PDB entry 9H9L | electron microscopy, 3.20 A resolution | chains A and D of the 13 polymer chains in the assembly

# Chain A
Molecule: 16S RNA
Organism: Escherichia coli
Sequence (1541 nucleotides; row label = number of the first residue in the row; note: 1 number in that range is skipped by the numbering (no residue carries it; nothing is unmodelled there)):
     1 AAAUUGAAGA GUUUGAUCAU GGCUCAGAUU GAACGCUGGC GGCAGGCCUA ACACAUGCAA
    61 GUCGAACGGU AACAGGAAGA AGCUUGCUUC UUUGCUGACG AGUGGCGGAC GGGUGAGUAA
   121 UGUCUGGGAA ACUGCCUGAU GGAGGGGGAU AACUACUGGA AACGGUAGCU AAUACCGCAU
   181 AACGUCGCAA GACCAAAGAG GGGGACCUUC GGGCCUCUUG CCAUCGGAUG UGCCCAGAUG
   241 GGAUUAGCUA GUAGGUGGGG UAACGGCUCA CCUAGGCGAC GAUCCCUAGC UGGUCUGAGA
   301 GGAUGACCAG CCACACUGGA ACUGAGACAC GGUCCAGACU CCUACGGGAG GCAGCAGUGG
   361 GGAAUAUUGC ACAAUGGGCG CAAGCCUGAU GCAGCCAUGC CGCGUGUAUG AAGAAGGCCU
   421 UCGGGUUGUA AAGUACUUUC AGCGGGGAGG AAGGGAGUAA AGUUAAUACC UUUGCUCAUU
   481 GACGUUACCC GCAGAAGAAG CACCGGCUAA CUCCGUGCCA GCAGCCXCGG UAAUACGGAG
   541 GGUGCAAGCG UUAAUCGGAA UUACUGGGCG UAAAGCGCAC GCAGGCGGUU UGUUAAGUCA
   601 GAUGUGAAAU CCCCGGGCUC AACCUGGGAA CUGCAUCUGA UACUGGCAAG CUUGAGUCUC
   661 GUAGAGGGGG GUAGAAUUCC AGGUGUAGCG GUGAAAUGCG UAGAGAUCUG GAGGAAUACC
   721 GGUGGCGAAG GCGGCCCCCU GGACGAAGAC UGACGCUCAG GUGCGAAAGC GUGGGGAGCA
   781 AACAGGAUUA GAUACCCUGG UAGUCCACGC CGUAAACGAU GUCGACUUGG AGGUUGUGCC
   841 CUUGAGGCGU GGCUUCCGGA GCUAACGCGU UAAGUCGACC GCCUGGGGAG UACGGCCGCA
   901 AGGUUAAAAC UCAAAUGAAU UGACGGGGGC
   932 CCGCACAAGC GGUGGAGCAU GUGGUUUAAU UCGAUGXAAC GCGAAGAACC UUACCUGGUC
   992 UUGACAUCCA CGGAAGUUUU CAGAGAUGAG AAUGUGCCUU CGGGAACCGU GAGACAGGUG
  1052 CUGCAUGGCU GUCGUCAGCU CGUGUUGUGA AAUGUUGGGU UAAGUCCCGC AACGAGCGCA
  1112 ACCCUUAUCC UUUGUUGCCA GCGGUCCGGC CGGGAACUCA AAGGAGACUG CCAGUGAUAA
  1172 ACUGGAGGAA GGUGGGGAUG ACGUCAAGUC AUCAUGGCCC UUACGACCAG GGCUACACAC
  1232 GUGCUACAAU GGCGCAUACA AAGAGAAGCG ACCUCGCGAG AGCAAGCGGA CCUCAUAAAG
  1292 UGCGUCGUAG UCCGGAUUGG AGUCUGCAAC UCGACUCCAU GAAGUCGGAA UCGCUAGUAA
  1352 UCGUGGAUCA GAAUGCCACG GUGAAUACGU UCCCGGCCUU GUACACACCG CCCGUXACAC
  1412 CAUGGGAGUG GGUUGCAAAA GAAGUAGGUA GCUUAACCUU CGGGAGGGCG CUUACCACUU
  1472 UGUGAUUCAU GACUGGGGUG AAGUCGUAAC AAGGUAACCG UAGGGGAACC UGCGGUUGGA
  1532 UCACCUCCUU A
Not modelled in the structure: 932-1386, 1535-1542
Modified residues: PSU (pseudouridine-5'-monophosphate) at position 516, G7M (N7-methyl-guanosine-5'-monophosphate) at position 527, 2MG (2N-methylguanosine-5'-monophosphate) at position 967, 5MC (5-methylcytidine-5'-monophosphate) at position 968, 2MG (2N-methylguanosine-5'-monophosphate) at position 1208, 4OC (4n,o2'-methylcytidine-5'-monophosphate) at position 1402, 5MC (5-methylcytidine-5'-monophosphate) at position 1407, UR3 (3-methyluridine-5'-monophoshate) at position 1498, 2MG (2N-methylguanosine-5'-monophosphate) at position 1516, MA6 (6N-dimethyladenosine-5'-monophoshate) at position 1518, MA6 (6N-dimethyladenosine-5'-monophoshate) at position 1519
Bound ions: Mg2+ site 1 near G21 (its only coordinating residue here); Mg2+ site 2 near A53 (its only coordinating residue here); Mg2+ site 3 near G57 (its only coordinating residue here); Mg2+ site 4: A59, U387; Mg2+ site 5: A109, G331; Mg2+ site 6: A116, G117, G289; Mg2+ site 7: G145, A197; Mg2+ site 8 near A174 (its only coordinating residue here); Mg2+ site 9: U180, A195; Mg2+ site 10 near G266 (its only coordinating residue here); Mg2+ site 11: G299, G558; Mg2+ site 12 near A306 (its only coordinating residue here); 3 more K+ sites not listed; 23 more Mg2+ sites not listed
Small-molecule neighbours: A1IC4 ((2S,3S)-2-[[(2S)-2-[[(2S,4S)-5-aminocarbonyloxy-4-oxidanyl-2-[[(2S,3R)-3-oxidanylpiperidin-2-yl]carbonylamino]pentanoyl]amino]-3-(1H-imidazol-4-yl)propanoyl]amino]-3-(2-chloranyl-1H-imidazol-4-yl)-3-oxidanyl-propanoic acid): U692, G693, U788, U789, G791, A792, A794, C795, C796, U1506

# Chain D
Molecule: Small ribosomal subunit protein uS4
Organism: Escherichia coli
UniProtKB: P0A7V8 (RS4_ECOLI); residues 1-206 here = UniProt positions 1-206
Amino-acid sequence (206 residues; row label = number of the first residue in the row):
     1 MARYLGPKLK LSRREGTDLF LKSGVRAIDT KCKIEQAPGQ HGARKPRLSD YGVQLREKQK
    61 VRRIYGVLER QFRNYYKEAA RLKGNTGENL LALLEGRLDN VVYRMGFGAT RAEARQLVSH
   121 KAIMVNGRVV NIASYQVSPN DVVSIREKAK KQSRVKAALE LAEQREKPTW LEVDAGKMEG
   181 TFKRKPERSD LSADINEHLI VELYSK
Not modelled in the structure: 1

# Chain A / chain D interface
Pairs across the interface (107):
  A8(A) with Glu202(D), hydrogen bond to the base; Ser205(D), base contact; Lys206(D), base contact
  C401(A) with Arg70(D), salt bridge to the phosphate; Asn74(D), hydrogen bond to the phosphate
  G402(A) with Gln71(D), hydrogen bond to the phosphate; Ile132(D), sugar contact; Ser134(D), hydrogen bond to the phosphate
  C403(A) with Gln71(D), phosphate contact; Ile132(D), phosphate contact; Ala133(D), phosphate contact; Ser134(D), hydrogen bond to the phosphate
  G404(A) with Ala2(D), base contact; Arg115(D), salt bridge to the phosphate; Ser119(D), sugar contact
  U405(A) with Ala2(D), base contact; Arg3(D), salt bridge to the phosphate; Leu5(D), base contact
  G406(A) with Arg3(D), hydrogen bond to the phosphate; Leu5(D), phosphate contact; Gln116(D), hydrogen bond to the base
  U407(A) with Arg3(D), salt bridge to the phosphate; Glu113(D), sugar contact; Gln116(D), hydrogen bond to the sugar
  A408(A) with Lys8(D), phosphate contact; Ser23(D), phosphate contact; Thr110(D), phosphate contact
  U409(A) with Lys22(D), phosphate contact; Ser23(D), hydrogen bond to the phosphate; Val25(D), phosphate contact
  G410(A) with Arg26(D), salt bridge to the phosphate; Lys31(D), salt bridge to the phosphate
  A411(A) with Arg26(D), salt bridge to the phosphate
  G413(A) with Lys31(D), base contact; Cys32(D), base contact; Lys33(D), hydrogen bond to the base
  U426(A) with Lys33(D), salt bridge to the phosphate; Gln36(D), phosphate contact; Gly39(D), sugar contact
  U427(A) with Lys10(D), phosphate contact; Arg13(D), salt bridge to the phosphate; Pro38(D), phosphate contact; Gly39(D), hydrogen bond to the phosphate
  G428(A) with Pro7(D), phosphate contact; Lys10(D), salt bridge to the phosphate
  U429(A) with Arg13(D), salt bridge to the phosphate; Lys22(D), phosphate contact; Lys31(D), hydrogen bond to the sugar; Cys32(D), phosphate contact; Lys33(D), phosphate contact
  A430(A) with Pro7(D), phosphate contact; Lys8(D), hydrogen bond to the phosphate; Leu9(D), hydrogen bond to the phosphate; Lys22(D), salt bridge to the phosphate
  C436(A) with Arg154(D), sugar contact
  U437(A) with His120(D), hydrogen bond to the sugar; Gln152(D), sugar contact; Arg154(D), sugar contact
  U438(A) with His120(D), sugar contact
  U439(A) with Ser119(D), hydrogen bond to the sugar; His120(D), sugar contact; Lys121(D), hydrogen bond to the phosphate; Asn131(D), sugar contact
  C440(A) with Lys121(D), salt bridge to the phosphate
  C490(A) with Arg146(D), salt bridge to the phosphate
  G491(A) with Lys148(D), salt bridge to the phosphate
  A499(A) with Ala2(D), base contact
  U508(A) with Tyr51(D), sugar contact
  A509(A) with Leu48(D), sugar contact; Ser49(D), hydrogen bond to the phosphate; Tyr51(D), phosphate contact; Gly52(D), sugar contact
  A510(A) with Leu48(D), phosphate contact
  C511(A) with His41(D), hydrogen bond to the phosphate; Arg44(D), salt bridge to the phosphate
  U512(A) with Gln40(D), sugar contact; His41(D), hydrogen bond to the sugar
  G540(A) with Gln40(D), hydrogen bond to the base
  G541(A) with Gly39(D), sugar contact; Gln40(D), hydrogen bond to the sugar
  G542(A) with Lys10(D), salt bridge to the phosphate; Arg14(D), hydrogen bond to the phosphate; Pro38(D), sugar contact; Gly39(D), phosphate contact
  U543(A) with Arg14(D), salt bridge to the phosphate; Arg56(D), phosphate contact
  G544(A) with Leu55(D), phosphate contact; Arg56(D), salt bridge to the phosphate; Gln59(D), phosphate contact; Arg63(D), salt bridge to the phosphate
  C545(A) with Lys58(D), salt bridge to the phosphate; Gln59(D), hydrogen bond to the phosphate; Arg62(D), salt bridge to the phosphate; Glu69(D), phosphate contact
  A546(A) with Leu68(D), phosphate contact; Glu69(D), hydrogen bond to the phosphate; Arg70(D), hydrogen bond to the phosphate
  A547(A) with Ala2(D), hydrogen bond to the phosphate; Leu68(D), phosphate contact
  C613(A) with Arg81(D), salt bridge to the phosphate
  C614(A) with Arg81(D), salt bridge to the phosphate
  U619(A) with Arg128(D), sugar contact; Val130(D), base contact; Asn131(D), hydrogen bond to the base; Ile132(D), base contact
  C620(A) with Ile132(D), base contact; Tyr135(D), sugar contact
Other interface residues (no listed pair), chain A (51 interface residues in all): A2, A3, A26, C400, C419, G425, C489, A495
Other interface residues (no listed pair), chain D (64 interface residues in all): Tyr4, Arg73, Lys83, Ala112, Val129

# Summary
The interface between chain A and chain D involves 51 residues on one side and 64 on the other, with 28
hydrogen bonds and 24 salt bridges. Polar contacts include A8(A)-Glu202(D), G406(A)-Gln116(D) and
G413(A)-Lys33(D). Chain A binds compound A1IC4.
Chain A is 16S RNA and chain D is Small ribosomal subunit protein uS4, both from Escherichia coli; the
structure, Complex 3 (BODY) 30S-tRNA-GE81112, was determined by electron microscopy, deposited together with
9H8G, 9H9H, 9H9I, 9H9J, 9H9K, 9H9M and 9H9N.
